Entry 7VB0 (electron microscopy, 3.60 A resolution); this record covers chains E and G of the 12 polymer chains in the assembly.

[Chain E]
Molecule: V-type ATP synthase beta chain
Source organism: Thermus thermophilus HB8
UniProt: Q56404 (VATB_THET8); residue numbers follow UniProt; this construct covers 1-478
Chain sequence (478 residues; row label = number of the first residue in the row):
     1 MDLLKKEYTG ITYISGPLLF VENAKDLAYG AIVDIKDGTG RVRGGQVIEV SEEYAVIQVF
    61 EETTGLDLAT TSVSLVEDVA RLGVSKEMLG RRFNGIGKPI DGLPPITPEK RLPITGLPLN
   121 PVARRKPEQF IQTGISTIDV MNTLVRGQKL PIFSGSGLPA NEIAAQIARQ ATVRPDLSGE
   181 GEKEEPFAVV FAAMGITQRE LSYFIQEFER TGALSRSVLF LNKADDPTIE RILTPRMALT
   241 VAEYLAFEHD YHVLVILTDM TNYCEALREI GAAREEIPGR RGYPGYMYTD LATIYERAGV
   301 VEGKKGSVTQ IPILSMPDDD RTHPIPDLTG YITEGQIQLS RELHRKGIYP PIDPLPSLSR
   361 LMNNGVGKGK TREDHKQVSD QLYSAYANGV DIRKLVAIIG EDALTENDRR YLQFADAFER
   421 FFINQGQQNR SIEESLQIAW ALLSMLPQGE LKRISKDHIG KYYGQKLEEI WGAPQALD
Disordered / not traced: 1-2, 471-478

[Chain G]
Molecule: V-type ATP synthase subunit D
Source organism: Thermus thermophilus HB8
UniProt: O87880 (VATD_THET8); residue numbers follow UniProt; this construct covers 1-223
Chain sequence (223 residues; each row starts with the number of its first residue):
     1 MSQVSPTRMN LLQRRGQLRL AQKGVDLLKK KRDALVAEFF GLVREAMEAR KALDQAAKEA
    61 YAALLLAQAF DGPEVVAGAA LGVPPLEGVE AEVENVWGSK VPRLKATFPD GALLSPVGTP
   121 AYTLEASRAF RRYAEALIRV ANTETRLKKI GEEIKKTTRR VNALEQVVIP GIRAQIRFIQ
   181 QVLEQRERED TFRLKRIKGK IEAREAEEEG GRPNPQVEIG AGL
Disordered / not traced: 1-3, 210-223

[Interface between chain E and chain G]
Pairs across the interface (18; chain E residue first):
  E275(E) - K195(G)  salt bridge
  E276(E) - F192(G)
  I277(E) - F192(G)  hydrophobic
  P278(E) - R188(G)
  P278(E) - F192(G)
  G279(E) - Q185(G)  hydrogen bond (backbone-side chain)
  R280(E) - Q185(G)
  R280(E) - R188(G)
  R281(E) - Q181(G)  hydrogen bond
  R281(E) - R188(G)
  G282(E) - R188(G)
  A397(E) - N162(G)
  I398(E) - R159(G)
  I398(E) - N162(G)
  I398(E) - A163(G)
  I398(E) - Q166(G)
  I399(E) - R159(G)
  E401(E) - K155(G)  salt bridge
Interface residues without a listed pair, chain E (13 interface residues in all): D320

[Overview]
13 residues of chain E face 10 of chain G across their interface, with 2 hydrogen bonds and 2 salt bridges.
Polar pairs include E275(E)-K195(G), E401(E)-K155(G) and G279(E)-Q185(G).
Chain E is V-type ATP synthase beta chain and chain G is V-type ATP synthase subunit D, both from Thermus
thermophilus HB8; the structure, V1EG domain of V/A-ATPase from Thermus thermophilus at saturated ATP-gamma-S
condition, state3, was determined by electron microscopy (same publication as 7VAI, 7VAJ, 7VAK, 7VAL, 7VAM,
7VAN and 11 further entries).
